9HFS - chains A and F of the 6 polymer chains in the assembly; structure by electron microscopy, 2.80 A resolution.

# Chain A (and F)
Name: Cytidine and dCMP deaminase domain-containing protein 1
Source organism: Homo sapiens
Notes: EC 3.5.4.5; chain F of this document is another copy of the same molecule, construct and numbering; everything in this record applies to it too
UniProtKB: Q9BWV3 (CDAC1_HUMAN); numbering as in UniProt (aligned over 1-514)
Amino-acid sequence (534 residues; row label = number of the first residue in the row; numbers below 1 keep their minus sign (Met-19 is residue -19)):
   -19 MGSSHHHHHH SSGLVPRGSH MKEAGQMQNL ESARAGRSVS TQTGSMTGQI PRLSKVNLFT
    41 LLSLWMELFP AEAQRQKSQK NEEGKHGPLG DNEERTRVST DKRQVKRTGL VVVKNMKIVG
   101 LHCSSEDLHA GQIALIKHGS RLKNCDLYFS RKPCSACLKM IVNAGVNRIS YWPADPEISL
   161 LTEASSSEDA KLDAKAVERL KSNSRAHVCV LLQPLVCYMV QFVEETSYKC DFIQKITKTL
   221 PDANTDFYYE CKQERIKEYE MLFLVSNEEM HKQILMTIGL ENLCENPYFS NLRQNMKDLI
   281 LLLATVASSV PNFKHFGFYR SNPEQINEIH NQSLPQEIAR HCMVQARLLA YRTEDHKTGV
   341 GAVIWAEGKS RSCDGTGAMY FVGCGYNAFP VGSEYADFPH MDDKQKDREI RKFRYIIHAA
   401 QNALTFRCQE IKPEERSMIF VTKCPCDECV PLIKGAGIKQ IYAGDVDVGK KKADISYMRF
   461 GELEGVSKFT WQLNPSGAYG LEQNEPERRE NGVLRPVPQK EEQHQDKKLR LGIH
Disordered / not traced: -19 to 29, 52-84, 163-166, 220-226, 301-310, 477-514
Differences from the reference sequence: initiating methionine (-19); expression tag (-18 to 0); engineered mutation Ala400 (Glu in Q9BWV3)
Metal / ion sites: Zn2+ site 1: His109, Cys134, Cys137, Glu157; Zn2+ site 2: His398, Cys426, Cys429 (together with 2'-deoxycytidine-5'-triphosphate)
Small-molecule neighbours: 2'-deoxycytidine-5'-triphosphate (DCP): Asp335, Lys337, Thr338, Val340, Asn367, Asp382, Lys392, Phe393, Ile396, His398, Ala399, Lys423, Cys424, Pro425, Cys426, Cys429, Asp447, Lys450, Lys452, Ile455, Tyr457
Curated features (UniProtKB/Swiss-Prot):
  - motif: Asn271 to Leu283 (Nuclear export signal), Arg488 to Arg510 (Bipartite nuclear localization signal)
  - binding site (Zn(2+)): His109, Cys134, Cys137, His398, Cys426, Cys429
From the paper describing this entry:
  - binding site for 2'-deoxycytidine-5'-triphosphate: Lys337, Thr338, Val340, Asn367, Lys392, Phe393, Ile396, His398, Ala399, Lys423, Cys424, Pro425, Cys426, Lys450, Lys452, Ile455, Tyr457
  - conformationally variable residues (loop rearrangement, order/disorder transition, side-chain flip): Asn367, Ser373 to Ile390, Lys392 to Phe393
  - specificity-determining residues: Ile396, Tyr457
  - contacts within the chain: Thr333-Asn367 (hydrogen bond), Met381-Arg391, Asp383-Arg391
  - mutagenesis - E400A: abolished catalytic activity

# Interface between chain A and chain F
Contacting residue pairs (24):
  His187(A) - Glu374(F)
  His187(A) - Asp377(F)  salt bridge
  Asn262(A) - Ala376(F)  hydrogen bond (side chain-backbone)
  Asn262(A) - Asp377(F)  hydrogen bond (side chain-backbone)
  Asn262(A) - Phe378(F)
  Asn262(A) - Pro379(F)
  Leu263(A) - Ala376(F)  hydrophobic
  Glu265(A) - Met381(F)
  Glu265(A) - Ile390(F)
  Tyr268(A) - His336(F)
  Tyr268(A) - His380(F)  hydrogen bond (side chain-backbone)
  Tyr268(A) - Met381(F)  hydrophobic
  His336(A) - Tyr268(F)
  Glu374(A) - His187(F)
  Ala376(A) - Asn262(F)  hydrogen bond (backbone-side chain)
  Ala376(A) - Leu263(F)  hydrophobic
  Asp377(A) - His187(F)  salt bridge
  Asp377(A) - Asn262(F)  hydrogen bond (backbone-side chain)
  Phe378(A) - Asn262(F)
  Pro379(A) - Asn262(F)
  His380(A) - Tyr268(F)  hydrogen bond (backbone-side chain)
  Met381(A) - Glu265(F)
  Met381(A) - Tyr268(F)  hydrophobic
  Ile390(A) - Glu265(F)
Also at the interface, not in a pair above, chain A (17 interface residues in all): Cys189, Leu191, Gly372
Also at the interface, not in a pair above, chain F (17 interface residues in all): Cys189, Leu191, Gly372

# In short
Chain A and chain F each contribute 17 residues to their interface; the contacts include 6 hydrogen bonds and
2 salt bridges. Among the polar pairs are His187(A)-Asp377(F), Asn262(A)-Ala376(F) and Asn262(A)-Asp377(F).
Chain A binds 2'-deoxycytidine-5'-triphosphate. The paper reports a binding site for
2'-deoxycytidine-5'-triphosphate at Lys337(A), Thr338(A) and Val340(A) among others; E400A of chain A
abolishes catalytic activity.
Chain A and chain F are both Cytidine and dCMP deaminase domain-containing protein 1 (Homo sapiens); the
structure, Cryo-EM structure of human CDADC1 inactive mutant (E400A): hexamer with dCTP bound in the active
site, was determined by electron microscopy together with 9HFQ, 9HFR and 9HFT from the same study.
